Entry 9FYO (X-ray diffraction, 2.77 A resolution); this record covers chain A.

Chain A:
Protein: TrpyGH20
Source organism: Trueperella pyogenes
Notes: EC 3.2.1.140
Amino-acid sequence (771 residues; numbered 273 to 1043; the number before each row is that of its first residue):
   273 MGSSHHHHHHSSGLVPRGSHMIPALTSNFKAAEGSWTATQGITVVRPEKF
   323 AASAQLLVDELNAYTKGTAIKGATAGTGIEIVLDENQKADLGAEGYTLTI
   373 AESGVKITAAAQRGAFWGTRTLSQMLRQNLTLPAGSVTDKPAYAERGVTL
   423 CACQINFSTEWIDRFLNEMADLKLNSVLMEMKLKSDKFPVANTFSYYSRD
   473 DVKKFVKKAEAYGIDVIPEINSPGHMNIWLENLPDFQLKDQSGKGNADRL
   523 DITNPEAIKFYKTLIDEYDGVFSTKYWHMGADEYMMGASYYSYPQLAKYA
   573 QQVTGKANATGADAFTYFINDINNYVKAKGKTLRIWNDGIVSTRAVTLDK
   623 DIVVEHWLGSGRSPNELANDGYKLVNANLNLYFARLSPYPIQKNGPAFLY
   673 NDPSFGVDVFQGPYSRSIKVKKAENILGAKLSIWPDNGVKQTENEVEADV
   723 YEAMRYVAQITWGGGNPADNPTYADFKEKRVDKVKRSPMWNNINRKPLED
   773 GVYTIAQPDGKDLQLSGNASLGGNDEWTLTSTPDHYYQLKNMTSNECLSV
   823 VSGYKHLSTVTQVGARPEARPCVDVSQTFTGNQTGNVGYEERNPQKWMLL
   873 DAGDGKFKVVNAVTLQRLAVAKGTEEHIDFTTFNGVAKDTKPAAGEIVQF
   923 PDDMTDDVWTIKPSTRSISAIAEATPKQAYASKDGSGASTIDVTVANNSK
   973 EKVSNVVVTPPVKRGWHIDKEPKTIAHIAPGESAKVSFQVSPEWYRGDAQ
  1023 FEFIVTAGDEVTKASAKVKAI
Not modelled in the structure: 273-284
Cystine bridges: Cys423-Cys425, Cys819-Cys844
Bound ions: Ni2+ site 1 near His292 (its only coordinating residue here); Ni2+ site 2 near His497 (its only coordinating residue here); Ni2+ site 3 near His807 (its only coordinating residue here)

Overview:
Chain A is TrpyGH20 (Trueperella pyogenes); the structure, Lacto-N-biosidase from Trueperella pyogenes, was
determined by X-ray diffraction, deposited together with 9FYL, 9FYM and 9FYN.
